PDB entry 6NYD | X-ray diffraction, 1.65 A resolution | chain C

# Chain C
Protein: Ubiquitin-conjugating enzyme E2-34 kDa
Organism: Saccharomyces cerevisiae (strain ATCC 204508 / S288c)
Notes: EC 2.3.2.23
UniProt: P14682 (UBC3_YEAST); numbering as in UniProt (aligned over 3-195)
Chain sequence (197 residues; numbered -1 to 195; the number before each row is that of its first residue; numbers below 1 keep their minus sign (Gly-1 is residue -1)):
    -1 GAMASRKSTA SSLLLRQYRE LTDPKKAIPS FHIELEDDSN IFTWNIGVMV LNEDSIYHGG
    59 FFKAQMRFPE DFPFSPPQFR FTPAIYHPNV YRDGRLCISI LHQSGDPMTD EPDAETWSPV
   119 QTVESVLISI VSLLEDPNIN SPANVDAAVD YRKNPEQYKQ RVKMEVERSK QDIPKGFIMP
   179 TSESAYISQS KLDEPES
Unresolved in the structure: -1 to 2, 103-112, 179-195
Sequence notes: expression tag (-1 to 2)
Metal / ion sites: Zn2+ site 1: His30, Glu32; Zn2+ site 2: Asp52, Cys95, His100; Zn2+ site 3 near His56 (its only coordinating residue here)
UniProt features mapped onto this chain:
  - active site: Cys95 (Glycyl thioester intermediate)
  - modified residue: Ser186 (Phosphoserine)
What the authors report for this chain:
  - conformationally variable residues: Ser3
  - mutagenesis - R14E/R17E: decreased catalytic activity
  - mutagenesis - R14E/R17E: increased catalytic activity on Uba1 (D1014R/E1016R)

# In short
The Zn2+ site 1 is built by His30 and Glu32. Asp52, Cys95 and His100 coordinate Zn2+ site 2. From UniProt:
active-site residue Cys95. From the paper: R14E/R17E reduce catalytic activity; conformational variability at
Ser3.
Chain C is Ubiquitin-conjugating enzyme E2-34 kDa (Saccharomyces cerevisiae (strain ATCC 204508 / S288c)); the
structure, Crystal Structure of S. cerevisiae Ubc3 (Cdc34), was determined by X-ray diffraction.
